Entry 4CVG (X-ray diffraction, 2.31 A resolution); this record covers chains A and B.

== Chain A (and B) ==
Molecule: Nitric oxide synthase, endothelial
Source organism: Bos taurus
Notes: EC 1.14.13.39; fragment: heme domain, residues 40-482; chain B of this document is another copy of the same molecule, construct and numbering; everything in this record applies to it too
UniProt: P29473 (NOS3_BOVIN); residue numbers follow UniProt; this construct covers 40-482
Amino-acid sequence (443 residues; each row starts with the number of its first residue):
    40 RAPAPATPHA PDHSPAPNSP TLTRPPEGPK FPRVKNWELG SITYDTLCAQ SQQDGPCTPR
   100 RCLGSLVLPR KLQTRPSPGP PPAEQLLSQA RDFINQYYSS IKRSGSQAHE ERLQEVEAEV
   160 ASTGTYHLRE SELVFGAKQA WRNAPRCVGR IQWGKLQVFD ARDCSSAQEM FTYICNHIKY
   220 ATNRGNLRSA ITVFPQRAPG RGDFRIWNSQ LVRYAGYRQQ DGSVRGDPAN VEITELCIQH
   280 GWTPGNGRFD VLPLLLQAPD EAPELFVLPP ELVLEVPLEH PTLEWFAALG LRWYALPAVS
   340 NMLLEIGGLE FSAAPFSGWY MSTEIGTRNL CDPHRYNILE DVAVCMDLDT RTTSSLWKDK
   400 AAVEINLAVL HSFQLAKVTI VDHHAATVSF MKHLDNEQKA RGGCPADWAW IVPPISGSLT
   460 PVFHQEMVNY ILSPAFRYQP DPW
Disordered / not traced: 40-66, 108-120 (chain B: 40-68, 109-120)
Modified positions: C384 (s-(dimethylarsenic)cysteine; CAS)
Ion coordination: heme Fe near C186 (its only coordinating residue here)
Ligand contacts:
  - arginine (ARG): Q249, R252, Y333, P336, V338, G357, W358, Y359, E363, N368
  - heme (HEM): W180, A183, R185, C186, V187, G188, Q191, L195, S228, M341, F355, S356, G357, W358, Y359, M360, E363, V420, W449, F475, Y477
  - Zn2+ (ZN): C96, C101, L102, G103
UniProt features mapped onto this chain:
  - binding site (Zn(2+)): C96, C101
  - binding site ((6R)-L-erythro-5,6,7,8-tetrahydrobiopterin): S104, A448, W449, F462
  - binding site (heme b): C186, Y477
  - binding site (L-arginine): Q249, W358, Y359, E363, N368
  - modified residue: S116 (Phosphoserine)
What the authors report for this chain:
  - conformationally variable residues: W447

== How chain A and chain B interact ==
Contacting residue pairs (122; chain A residue first):
  P71(A) - R100(B)
  P71(A) - L102(B)  hydrophobic
  R72(A) - L105(B)
  W76(A) - V106(B)
  W76(A) - L107(B)  hydrophobic
  W76(A) - H373(B)
  E77(A) - P372(B)
  E77(A) - H373(B)
  C87(A) - R99(B)
  A88(A) - R99(B)  hydrogen bond (backbone-side chain)
  S90(A) - R99(B)  hydrogen bond (backbone-side chain)
  D93(A) - P98(B)
  G94(A) - P98(B)  hydrogen bond (backbone-backbone)
  C96(A) - C96(B)  hydrophobic
  C96(A) - T97(B)
  C96(A) - P98(B)
  C96(A) - C101(B)  hydrophobic
  T97(A) - C96(B)
  P98(A) - D93(B)
  P98(A) - G94(B)  hydrogen bond (backbone-backbone)
  P98(A) - C96(B)
  R99(A) - S90(B)  hydrogen bond (side chain-backbone)
  R99(A) - Y469(B)
  R100(A) - V467(B)
  R100(A) - N468(B)
  C101(A) - V467(B)
  C101(A) - N468(B)  hydrogen bond (backbone-backbone)
  L102(A) - P71(B)  hydrophobic
  L102(A) - V467(B)  hydrophobic
  S104(A) - W447(B)
  S104(A) - E465(B)
  S104(A) - M466(B)  hydrogen bond (side chain-backbone)
  L105(A) - R72(B)
  L105(A) - E465(B)
  L105(A) - M466(B)
  V106(A) - W76(B)  hydrophobic
  V106(A) - E465(B)  hydrogen bond (backbone-side chain)
  L107(A) - W76(B)  hydrophobic
  T366(A) - S457(B)
  R367(A) - S457(B)
  R367(A) - F462(B)
  R367(A) - H463(B)
  D371(A) - H463(B)  salt bridge
  P372(A) - E77(B)
  H373(A) - W76(B)
  H373(A) - E77(B)
  H373(A) - H463(B)
  T392(A) - D421(B)  hydrogen bond
  T392(A) - H423(B)
  S393(A) - L406(B)
  S393(A) - L409(B)
  S393(A) - Q413(B)
  S393(A) - D421(B)  hydrogen bond (backbone-side chain)
  S394(A) - L406(B)
  L395(A) - V402(B)
  L395(A) - N405(B)
  L395(A) - L406(B)
  L395(A) - L409(B)  hydrophobic
  L395(A) - H422(B)
  K397(A) - H423(B)
  K397(A) - L458(B)
  D398(A) - V402(B)
  D398(A) - H422(B)  salt bridge
  D398(A) - H423(B)  salt bridge
  D398(A) - I454(B)
  D398(A) - S455(B)  hydrogen bond
  K399(A) - V402(B)
  K399(A) - E403(B)
  K399(A) - L406(B)
  A401(A) - L458(B)  hydrophobic
  V402(A) - L395(B)
  V402(A) - D398(B)
  V402(A) - K399(B)
  E403(A) - K399(B)  salt bridge
  N405(A) - L395(B)
  L406(A) - S393(B)
  L406(A) - S394(B)
  L406(A) - L395(B)
  L406(A) - K399(B)
  L409(A) - S393(B)
  L409(A) - L395(B)  hydrophobic
  Q413(A) - S393(B)  hydrogen bond
  D421(A) - T392(B)  hydrogen bond
  D421(A) - S393(B)
  H422(A) - L395(B)
  H422(A) - D398(B)  salt bridge
  H423(A) - T392(B)
  H423(A) - D398(B)  salt bridge
  A424(A) - T392(B)
  W447(A) - S104(B)
  W447(A) - A448(B)  hydrophobic
  A448(A) - W447(B)  hydrophobic
  P453(A) - S455(B)
  P453(A) - G456(B)  hydrogen bond (backbone-backbone)
  P453(A) - S457(B)  hydrogen bond (backbone-backbone)
  I454(A) - D398(B)
  I454(A) - S455(B)
  S455(A) - D398(B)  hydrogen bond
  S455(A) - P453(B)
  S455(A) - I454(B)
  S455(A) - S455(B)
  G456(A) - P453(B)  hydrogen bond (backbone-backbone)
  S457(A) - T366(B)
  S457(A) - R367(B)
  S457(A) - P453(B)  hydrogen bond (backbone-backbone)
  L458(A) - K397(B)
  L458(A) - D398(B)
  L458(A) - A401(B)  hydrophobic
  F462(A) - R367(B)
  H463(A) - D371(B)
  H463(A) - H373(B)
  E465(A) - S104(B)
  E465(A) - L105(B)
  E465(A) - V106(B)  hydrogen bond (side chain-backbone)
  M466(A) - C101(B)
  M466(A) - S104(B)  hydrogen bond (backbone-side chain)
  V467(A) - R100(B)
  V467(A) - C101(B)
  V467(A) - L102(B)  hydrophobic
  N468(A) - R100(B)
  N468(A) - C101(B)  hydrogen bond (backbone-backbone)
  Y469(A) - R99(B)
Interface residues without a listed pair, chain A (61 interface residues in all): Q92, G103, L378
Interface residues without a listed pair, chain B (62 interface residues in all): C87, A88, Q92, G103, C370, L378, A424

== Summary ==
Chain A and chain B form an interface of 61 and 62 residues respectively; the contacts include 21 hydrogen
bonds and 6 salt bridges. Polar pairs include D371(A)-H463(B), D398(A)-H422(B) and D398(A)-H423(B). Chain A
binds arginine, heme and Zn2+. The paper reports conformational variability at W447(A).
Chain A and chain B are both Nitric oxide synthase, endothelial (Bos taurus); the structure, Structure of
bovine endothelial nitric oxide synthase heme domain (H4B-free) supplemented with 50uM Zn acetate and ..., was
determined by X-ray diffraction, deposited together with 4CUL, 4CUM and 4CUN.
